Entry 1AZL (X-ray diffraction, 1.80 A resolution); this record covers chain A.

[Chain A]
Name: Flavodoxin
Source organism: Desulfovibrio vulgaris subsp. vulgaris str. Hildenborough
UniProt: P00323 (FLAV_DESVH); residue numbers follow UniProt; this construct covers 2-148
Sequence (147 residues; each row starts with the number of its first residue):
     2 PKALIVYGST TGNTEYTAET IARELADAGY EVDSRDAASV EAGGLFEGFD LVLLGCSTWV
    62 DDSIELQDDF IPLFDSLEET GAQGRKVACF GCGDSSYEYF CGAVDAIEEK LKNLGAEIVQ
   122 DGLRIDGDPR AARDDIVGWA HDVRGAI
Construct notes: engineered mutation V61 (Gly in P00323)
Residues lining bound ligands: FMN (flavin mononucleotide): G9, S10, T11, T12, G13, N14, T15, E16, S58, T59, W60, V61, Q68, C93, G94, D95, Y98, Y100, F101, C102

[Summary]
Bound to chain A: flavin mononucleotide.
Chain A is Flavodoxin (Desulfovibrio vulgaris subsp. vulgaris str. Hildenborough); the structure, G61V
flavodoxin mutant from desulfovibrio vulgaris, was determined by X-ray diffraction, deposited together with
1AKR, 1AKT and 1AKW.
